Entry 4I6H (X-ray diffraction, 1.91 A resolution); this record covers chain A.

== Chain A ==
Name: Serine/threonine-protein kinase PLK2
From: Homo sapiens
Notes: EC 2.7.11.21; fragment: PLK2 kinase domain
Reference sequence: Q9NYY3 (PLK2_HUMAN); residues 57-360 here = UniProt positions 57-360
Sequence (308 residues; numbered 53 to 360; the number before each row is that of its first residue):
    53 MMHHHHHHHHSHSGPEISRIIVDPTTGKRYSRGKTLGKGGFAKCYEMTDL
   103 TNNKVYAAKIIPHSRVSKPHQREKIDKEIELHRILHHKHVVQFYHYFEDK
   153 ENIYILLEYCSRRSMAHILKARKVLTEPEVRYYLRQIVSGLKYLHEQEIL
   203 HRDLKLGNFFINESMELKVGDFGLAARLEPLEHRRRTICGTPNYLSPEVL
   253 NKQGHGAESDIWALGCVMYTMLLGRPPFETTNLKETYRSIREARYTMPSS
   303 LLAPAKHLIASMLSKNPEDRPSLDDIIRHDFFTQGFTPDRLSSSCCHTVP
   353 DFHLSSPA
Unresolved in the structure: 53-70, 356-360
Construct notes: initiating methionine (53); expression tag (54-56); engineered mutation Ser83 (Cys in Q9NYY3), Thr87 (Val in Q9NYY3), Ser119 (Ala in Q9NYY3), Ser216 (Ala in Q9NYY3), Ala259 (Cys in Q9NYY3), Ser291 (Cys in Q9NYY3), Thr335 (Leu in Q9NYY3)
Small-molecule neighbours: 1C8 ((7R)-8-cyclopentyl-7-ethyl-5-methyl-2-[2-(1,3-thiazol-4-yl)-1H-imidazol-1-yl]-7,8-dihydropteridin-6(5H)-one): Leu88, Gly89, Lys90, Cys96, Ala109, Lys111, Val143, Leu159, Glu160, Tyr161, Cys162, Ser163, Arg165, Ser166, His169, Phe212

== Overview ==
Ligands of chain A: compound 1C8.
Chain A is Serine/threonine-protein kinase PLK2 (Homo sapiens); the structure, Selective & Brain-Permeable
Polo-like Kinase-2 (Plk-2) Inhibitors that Reduce alpha-Synuclein Phosphorylation in Rat Brain, was determined
by X-ray diffraction together with 4I5M, 4I5P, 4I6B and 4I6F from the same study.
